PDB entry 8I58 | X-ray diffraction, 3.09 A resolution | chains A and B

Chain A (and B):
Molecule: Sirohydrochlorin cobaltochelatase
Source organism: Methanocaldococcus jannaschii (strain ATCC 43067 / DSM 2661 / JAL-1 / JCM 10045 / NBRC 100440)
Notes: EC 4.99.1.3, 4.99.1.11; chain B of this document is another copy of the same molecule, construct and numbering; everything in this record applies to it too
UniProt: Q58380 (CFBA_METJA); numbering as in UniProt (aligned over 1-143)
Chain sequence (143 residues; numbered 1 to 143; the number before each row is that of its first residue):
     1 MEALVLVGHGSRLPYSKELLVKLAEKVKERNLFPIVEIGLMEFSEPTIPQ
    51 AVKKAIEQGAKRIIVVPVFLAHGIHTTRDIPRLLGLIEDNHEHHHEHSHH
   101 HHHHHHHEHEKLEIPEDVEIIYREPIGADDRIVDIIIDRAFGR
Not modelled in the structure: 88-111 (chain B: 89-112)
Residues lining bound ligands: uroporphyrin I (UPI; 3-[(1Z,9Z)-3,8,13,18-tetrakis(2-hydroxy-2-oxoethyl)-7,12,17-tris(3-hydroxy-3-oxopropyl)-21,23-dihydroporphyrin-2-yl]propanoic acid): His9, Gly10, Ser11, Arg12, Phe69, Gly73, Ile74, His75
Curated features (UniProtKB/Swiss-Prot):
  - active site: His9 (Proton acceptor)
  - binding site (Co(2+)): His9, His75
  - binding site (Ni(2+)): His9, His75
  - binding site (substrate): Glu45, Leu70 to His75

Interface between chain A and chain B:
Contacting residue pairs (89; chain A residue first):
  Leu4(A) with Ala140(B), hydrophobic
  Leu6(A) with Ile136(B), hydrophobic
  Leu13(A) with Gly73(B); Ile74(B)
  Tyr15(A) with Ala71(B); His72(B)
  Ser16(A) with Ala71(B)
  Leu19(A) with Leu70(B), hydrophobic; Ala71(B), hydrophobic; Gly127(B); Ala128(B)
  Lys22(A) with Ala128(B)
  Leu23(A) with Ile132(B), hydrophobic; Val133(B), hydrophobic; Ile136(B), hydrophobic
  Lys26(A) with Ala128(B), hydrogen bond (side chain-backbone); Asp130(B), salt bridge; Val133(B)
  Val27(A) with Val133(B), hydrophobic
  Arg30(A) with Asp130(B); Val133(B); Asp134(B), salt bridge; Ile137(B)
  Leu32(A) with Ile137(B), hydrophobic
  Phe33(A) with Ala140(B), hydrophobic; Phe141(B), hydrophobic
  Ile64(A) with Ala140(B)
  Val66(A) with Ala140(B), hydrophobic
  Val68(A) with Leu70(B); Ile136(B), hydrophobic
  Leu70(A) with Leu19(B), hydrophobic; Val68(B); Leu70(B), hydrophobic; Ile126(B), hydrophobic
  Ala71(A) with Ser16(B); Leu19(B), hydrophobic
  His72(A) with Tyr15(B)
  Gly73(A) with Leu13(B)
  Ile74(A) with Leu13(B)
  Arg123(A) with Arg139(B), hydrogen bond (side chain-backbone); Ala140(B), hydrogen bond (side chain-backbone); Phe141(B); Gly142(B)
  Glu124(A) with Arg139(B)
  Pro125(A) with Arg139(B), hydrogen bond (backbone-side chain)
  Ile126(A) with Leu70(B), hydrophobic; Arg139(B), hydrogen bond (backbone-side chain)
  Gly127(A) with Leu19(B)
  Ala128(A) with Leu19(B); Lys22(B); Lys26(B), hydrogen bond (backbone-side chain)
  Asp129(A) with Ile135(B); Arg139(B), salt bridge
  Asp130(A) with Lys26(B), salt bridge; Arg30(B)
  Arg131(A) with Asp134(B); Ile135(B); Asp138(B), salt bridge
  Ile132(A) with Leu23(B), hydrophobic; Ile132(B), hydrophobic; Ile135(B), hydrophobic
  Val133(A) with Leu23(B), hydrophobic; Lys26(B); Val27(B), hydrophobic; Arg30(B)
  Asp134(A) with Arg30(B), salt bridge; Arg131(B)
  Ile135(A) with Asp129(B); Arg131(B); Ile132(B), hydrophobic
  Ile136(A) with Leu6(B), hydrophobic; Leu23(B), hydrophobic; Val68(B), hydrophobic
  Ile137(A) with Arg30(B); Leu32(B), hydrophobic
  Asp138(A) with Arg131(B), salt bridge
  Arg139(A) with Arg123(B), hydrogen bond (backbone-side chain); Glu124(B); Pro125(B), hydrogen bond (side chain-backbone); Ile126(B), hydrogen bond (side chain-backbone); Asp129(B), salt bridge
  Ala140(A) with Leu4(B), hydrophobic; Phe33(B), hydrophobic; Ile64(B); Val66(B), hydrophobic; Arg123(B), hydrogen bond (backbone-side chain)
  Phe141(A) with Phe33(B), hydrophobic; Arg123(B)
  Gly142(A) with Arg123(B)
Also at the interface, not in a pair above, chain A (43 interface residues in all): Phe69, Thr77
Also at the interface, not in a pair above, chain B (42 interface residues in all): Phe69

Overview:
43 residues of chain A and 42 residues of chain B are in contact; the contacts include 10 hydrogen bonds and 8
salt bridges. Polar contacts include Lys26(A)-Asp130(B), Arg30(A)-Asp134(B) and Asp129(A)-Arg139(B). Ligands
of chain A: uroporphyrin I.
Chain A and chain B are both Sirohydrochlorin cobaltochelatase (Methanocaldococcus jannaschii (strain ATCC
43067 / DSM 2661 / JAL-1 / JCM 10045 / NBRC 100440)); the structure, Uroporphyrin I (UPI)-bound CfbA, was
determined by X-ray diffraction (same publication as 8IYU, 8I56 and 8I57).
